7LMZ - chains A and B of the 7 polymer chains in the assembly; structure by electron microscopy, 3.06 A resolution.

== Chain A (and B) ==
Name: Transitional endoplasmic reticulum ATPase
Organism: Homo sapiens
Notes: EC 3.6.4.6; chain B of this document is another copy of the same molecule, construct and numbering; everything in this record applies to it too
UniProt: P55072 (TERA_HUMAN); residue numbers follow UniProt; this construct covers 1-806
Sequence (806 residues; each row starts with the number of its first residue):
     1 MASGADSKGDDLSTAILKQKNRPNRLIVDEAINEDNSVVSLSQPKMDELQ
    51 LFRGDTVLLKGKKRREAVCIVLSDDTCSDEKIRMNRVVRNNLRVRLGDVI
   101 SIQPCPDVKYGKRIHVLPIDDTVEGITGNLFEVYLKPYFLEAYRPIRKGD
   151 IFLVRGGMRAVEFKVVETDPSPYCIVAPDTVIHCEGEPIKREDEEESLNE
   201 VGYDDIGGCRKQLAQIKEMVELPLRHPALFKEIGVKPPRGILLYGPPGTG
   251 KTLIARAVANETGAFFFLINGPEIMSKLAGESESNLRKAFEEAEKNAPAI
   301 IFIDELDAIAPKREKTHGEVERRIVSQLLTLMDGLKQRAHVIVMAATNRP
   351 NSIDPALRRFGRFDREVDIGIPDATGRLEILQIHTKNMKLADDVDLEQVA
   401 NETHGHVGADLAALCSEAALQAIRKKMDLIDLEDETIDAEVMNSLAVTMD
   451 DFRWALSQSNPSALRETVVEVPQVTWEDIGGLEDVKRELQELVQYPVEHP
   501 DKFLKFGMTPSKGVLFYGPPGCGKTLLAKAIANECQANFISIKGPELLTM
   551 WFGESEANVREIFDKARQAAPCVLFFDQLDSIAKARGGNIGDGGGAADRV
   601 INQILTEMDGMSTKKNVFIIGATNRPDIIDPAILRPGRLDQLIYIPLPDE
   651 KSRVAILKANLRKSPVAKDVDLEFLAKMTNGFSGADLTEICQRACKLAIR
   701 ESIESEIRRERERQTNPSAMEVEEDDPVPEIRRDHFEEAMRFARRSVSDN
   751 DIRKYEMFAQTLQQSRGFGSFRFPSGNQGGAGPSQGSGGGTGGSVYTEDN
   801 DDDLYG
Unresolved in the structure: 1-22, 462-470, 715-726, 776-806 (chain B: 1-20, 715-726, 776-806)
Sequence notes: engineered mutation Glu232 (Ala in P55072), Gln578 (Glu in P55072)
Metal / ion sites: Mg2+: Asp609 (together with ATP) (shared with Thr525(B) of chain B)
Small-molecule neighbours:
  - ADP (adenosine-5'-diphosphate), molecule 1: Asp205, Ile206, Gly207, Gly248, Thr249, Gly250, Lys251, Thr252, Leu253, Asp304, Ile380, Ile383, His384, Gly408, Ala409, Ala412
  - ADP, molecule 2: Asp478, Ile479, Gly480, Gly481, Pro519, Pro520, Gly521, Cys522, Gly523, Lys524, Thr525, Leu526, Ile656, Asn660, Gly684, Ala685, Thr688
  - ATP (adenosine-5'-triphosphate): Asp609, Arg635, Arg638
UniProt features mapped onto this chain:
  - region: Thr797 to Gly806 (Interaction with UBXN6)
  - motif: Asp802 to Gly806 (PIM motif)
  - binding site (ATP): Pro247 to Leu253, Asn348, His384, Gly521 to Leu526
  - modified residue: Ala2 (N-acetylalanine), Ser3 (Phosphoserine), Ser7 (Phosphoserine), Ser13 (Phosphoserine), Ser37 (Phosphoserine), Lys315 (N6,N6,N6-trimethyllysine), Thr436 (Phosphothreonine), Ser462 (Phosphoserine), Lys502 (N6-acetyllysine), Lys505 (N6-acetyllysine), Lys668 (N6-acetyllysine), Ser702 (Phosphoserine), Lys754 (N6-acetyllysine), Ser770 (Phosphoserine), Ser775 (Phosphoserine), Ser787 (Phosphoserine), Tyr805 (Phosphotyrosine)
  - cross-link (Glycyl lysine isopeptide (Lys-Gly)): Lys8 (interchain with G-Cter in SUMO2), Lys18 (interchain with G-Cter in SUMO2)
  - natural variant: Arg95 (R95G: In IBMPFD1), Gly97 (G97E: In CMT2Y), Ile126 (I126F: In IBMPFD1; uncertain significance), Arg155 (R155C: In IBMPFD1; R155H: In FTDALS6 and IBMPFD1; R155L: In IBMPFD1; R155P: In IBMPFD1; R155S: In IBMPFD1), Arg159 (R159G: In FTDALS6; R159H: In IBMPFD1), Ala160 (A160T: In IBMPFD1; uncertain significance), Glu185 (E185K: In CMT2Y), Arg191 (R191Q: In FTDALS6 and IBMPFD1), Leu198 (L198W: In IBMPFD1), Glu232 (A232E: In IBMPFD1; this construct carries the variant), Ile254 (I254F: In IBMPFD1; uncertain significance), Ile369 (I369T: In IBMPFD1; uncertain significance), 2 further natural variant entries in UniProt
  - mutagenesis: Phe52 to Asp55 (Abolishes interaction with NPLOC4; when associated with A-110), Arg53 (R53A: Minor effect on affinity for ATP and ADP), Arg86 (R86A: Strongly increased affinity for ATP. Strongly reduced affinity for ADP), Tyr110 (Y110A: Abolishes interaction with NPLOC4; when associated with 52-A--A-55), Arg113 to His115 (Severely reduced binding to DERL1), Phe131 (F131R: Severely reduced binding to DERL1), Leu140 (L140D: Severely reduced binding to DERL1), Asp179 (D179R: No effect on binding to DERL1), His183 (H183W: Severely reduced binding to DERL1), Lys251 (K251Q: Impairs ERAD degradation of HMGCR and does not inhibit interaction with RHBDD1; when associated with Q-524), Glu305 (E305Q: Defect in ubiquitin-dependent protein degradation by the proteasome; when associated with Q-578), Lys312 (K312A: Does not affect methylation by VCPKMT), 7 further mutagenesis entries in UniProt
From the paper describing this entry:
  - mutagenesis - W551A/F552A, R599A: abolished catalytic activity
  - mutagenesis - I590A/D592A: unchanged catalytic activity
  - mutagenesis - L464A: decreased catalytic activity
  - disease-associated variants - A232E: increased catalytic activity (citing earlier work)
  - mutagenesis - E578Q: decreased catalytic activity (citing earlier work)

== Chain A / chain B interface ==
Contacting residue pairs (124):
  Pro23(A) - Glu433(B)
  Asn24(A) - Glu433(B)
  Arg25(A) - Glu433(B)
  Lys60(A) - Glu435(B)  salt bridge
  Glu218(A) - Arg424(B)  salt bridge
  Glu218(A) - Met427(B)
  Met219(A) - Leu420(B)  hydrophobic
  Leu222(A) - Met427(B)  hydrophobic
  Arg225(A) - Leu432(B)
  Arg225(A) - Asp434(B)  hydrogen bond (side chain-backbone)
  Arg225(A) - Glu435(B)  hydrogen bond (side chain-backbone)
  His226(A) - Glu435(B)
  Leu229(A) - Ile423(B)  hydrophobic
  Leu229(A) - Leu445(B)  hydrophobic
  Phe230(A) - Leu420(B)  hydrophobic
  Phe230(A) - Ile423(B)  hydrophobic
  Glu232(A) - Lys389(B)  salt bridge
  Glu232(A) - Met442(B)
  Ile233(A) - Met388(B)
  Ile233(A) - Lys389(B)  hydrogen bond (backbone-backbone)
  Ile233(A) - Ala419(B)  hydrophobic
  Ile233(A) - Ile423(B)  hydrophobic
  Ile233(A) - Leu445(B)  hydrophobic
  Gly234(A) - Met388(B)
  Val235(A) - Ser416(B)
  Val235(A) - Ala419(B)  hydrophobic
  Pro238(A) - Leu420(B)  hydrophobic
  Glu294(A) - Glu192(B)
  Arg313(A) - Asn270(B)
  Arg313(A) - Pro272(B)
  Thr316(A) - Lys277(B)
  His317(A) - Lys277(B)
  Glu319(A) - Glu273(B)
  Glu319(A) - Met275(B)
  Glu319(A) - Ser276(B)  hydrogen bond
  Arg322(A) - Lys277(B)
  Ser326(A) - Glu273(B)  hydrogen bond
  Lys336(A) - Glu196(B)
  Lys336(A) - Asn199(B)
  Arg338(A) - Arg191(B)  hydrogen bond (side chain-backbone)
  Arg338(A) - Glu192(B)  hydrogen bond (side chain-backbone)
  Arg338(A) - Glu195(B)
  Phe360(A) - Ser416(B)
  Arg365(A) - Leu420(B)
  Glu491(A) - Lys696(B)
  Glu491(A) - Arg700(B)  salt bridge
  His499(A) - Ile703(B)
  Lys502(A) - Ile699(B)
  Phe503(A) - Ile699(B)
  Lys505(A) - Pro665(B)
  Lys505(A) - Val728(B)  hydrogen bond (side chain-backbone)
  Phe506(A) - Ser664(B)  hydrogen bond (backbone-side chain)
  Phe506(A) - Ala698(B)  hydrophobic
  Phe506(A) - Ile699(B)  hydrophobic
  Phe506(A) - Val728(B)
  Phe506(A) - Ile731(B)  hydrophobic
  Met508(A) - Cys695(B)  hydrophobic
  Thr509(A) - Gln692(B)  hydrogen bond
  Trp551(A) - Met550(B)  hydrophobic
  Phe552(A) - Leu548(B)  hydrophobic
  Phe552(A) - Thr549(B)
  Phe552(A) - Ser555(B)
  Phe552(A) - Asp592(B)
  Phe552(A) - Gly593(B)
  Phe552(A) - Ala597(B)
  Glu556(A) - Pro545(B)
  Arg560(A) - Pro545(B)
  Arg560(A) - Glu546(B)
  Arg586(A) - Gln578(B)  hydrogen bond
  Arg586(A) - Asn624(B)  hydrogen bond
  Arg586(A) - Arg625(B)  hydrogen bond (backbone-side chain)
  Asp598(A) - Arg625(B)
  Arg599(A) - Pro545(B)
  Arg599(A) - Leu548(B)
  Arg599(A) - Ser581(B)
  Asn602(A) - Gln578(B)
  Asn602(A) - Asp580(B)
  Asn602(A) - Ser581(B)
  Gln603(A) - Pro545(B)
  Gln603(A) - Glu546(B)
  Thr606(A) - Lys543(B)
  Thr606(A) - Gly544(B)
  Thr606(A) - Gln578(B)
  Glu607(A) - Lys543(B)
  Asp609(A) - Thr525(B)
  Asp609(A) - Asp577(B)
  Thr613(A) - Glu470(B)  hydrogen bond
  Leu634(A) - Arg744(B)
  Arg635(A) - Pro520(B)
  Arg635(A) - Gly521(B)
  Arg635(A) - Ala685(B)
  Arg635(A) - Ser746(B)
  Pro636(A) - Ala685(B)
  Pro636(A) - Asp686(B)
  Pro636(A) - Glu689(B)
  Pro636(A) - Ser746(B)
  Arg638(A) - Gln578(B)
  Asp640(A) - Gln692(B)
  Asp640(A) - Arg744(B)
  Gln641(A) - Glu689(B)
  Gln641(A) - Arg693(B)  hydrogen bond
  Leu642(A) - Arg744(B)
  Ser765(A) - Arg744(B)
  Arg766(A) - Arg741(B)
  Arg766(A) - Phe742(B)  hydrogen bond (side chain-backbone)
  Arg766(A) - Ala743(B)
  Phe768(A) - Met678(B)
  Phe768(A) - Phe682(B)  hydrophobic
  Phe768(A) - Met740(B)  hydrophobic
  Gly769(A) - Arg741(B)
  Phe771(A) - Phe674(B)  hydrophobic
  Phe771(A) - Met740(B)  hydrophobic
  Arg772(A) - Phe674(B)
  Arg772(A) - Glu737(B)  salt bridge
  Phe773(A) - Val670(B)  hydrophobic
  Phe773(A) - Asp671(B)
  Phe773(A) - Phe674(B)  hydrophobic
  Phe773(A) - Leu675(B)  hydrophobic
  Phe773(A) - Arg733(B)
  Phe773(A) - Phe736(B)  hydrophobic
  Phe773(A) - Glu737(B)
  Pro774(A) - Phe674(B)
  Pro774(A) - Arg733(B)  hydrogen bond (backbone-side chain)
  Ser775(A) - Arg733(B)  hydrogen bond (backbone-side chain)
Other interface residues (no listed pair), chain A (76 interface residues in all): Gln103, Gly318, Leu329, Leu492, Tyr495, Ser511, Gly553, Gly587, Leu605, Pro631, Ala632, Leu762
Other interface residues (no listed pair), chain B (89 interface residues in all): Glu281, Ala413, Glu417, Ile430, Ile437, Ala446, Val447, Ala596, Ser702, Pro727, Pro729, Glu730, Arg745

== In short ==
76 residues of chain A and 89 residues of chain B are in contact, with 18 hydrogen bonds and 5 salt bridges.
Polar contacts include Lys60(A)-Glu435(B), Glu218(A)-Arg424(B) and Glu232(A)-Lys389(B). The paper reports that
W551A/F552A and R599A of chain A abolish catalytic activity; L464A and E578Q of chain A reduce catalytic
activity; 6 substitutions were tested in all.
Both chains are Transitional endoplasmic reticulum ATPase (Homo sapiens). Entry 7LMZ (Cryo-EM structure of
human p97 in complex with Npl4/Ufd1 and Ub6 (Class 1)) was determined by electron microscopy together with
7LN0, 7LN1, 7LN2, 7LN3, 7LN4, 7LN5 and 7LN6 from the same study.
